PDB entry 3FJX | X-ray diffraction, 1.75 A resolution | chain A

[Chain A]
Name: 3-phosphoshikimate 1-carboxyvinyltransferase
From: Escherichia coli K-12
Notes: EC 2.5.1.19; fragment: EPSP synthase
Reference sequence: P0A6D3 (AROA_ECOLI); residues 1-427 here = UniProt positions 1-427
Sequence (427 residues; each row starts with the number of its first residue):
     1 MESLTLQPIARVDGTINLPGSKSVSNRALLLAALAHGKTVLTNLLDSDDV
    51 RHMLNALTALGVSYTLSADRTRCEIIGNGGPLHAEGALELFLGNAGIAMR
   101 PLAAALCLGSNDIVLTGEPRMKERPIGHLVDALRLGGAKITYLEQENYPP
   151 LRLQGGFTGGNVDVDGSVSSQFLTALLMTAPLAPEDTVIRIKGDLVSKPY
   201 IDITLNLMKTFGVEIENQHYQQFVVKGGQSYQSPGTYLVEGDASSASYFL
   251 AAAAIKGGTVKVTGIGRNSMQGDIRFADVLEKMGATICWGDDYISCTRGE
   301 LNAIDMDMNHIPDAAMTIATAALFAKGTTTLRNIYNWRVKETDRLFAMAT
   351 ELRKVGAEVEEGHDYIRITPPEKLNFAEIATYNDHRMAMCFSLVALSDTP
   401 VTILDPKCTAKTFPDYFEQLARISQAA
Construct notes: engineered mutation I97 (Thr in P0A6D3)
Curated features (UniProtKB/Swiss-Prot):
  - active site: D313 (Proton acceptor)
  - binding site (3-phosphoshikimate): K22, S23, R27, S169, S170, Q171, S197, D313, N336, K340
  - binding site (phosphoenolpyruvate): K22, G96, R124, Q171, R344, R386, K411
  - site (Modified by bromopyruvate): C408, K411
  - mutagenesis: G96 (G96A: Insensitive to glyphosate with unaltered affinity for its first substrate S3P, but displays a 30-fold lower affinity for its second substrate PEP), P101 (P101A: Displays a slight decrease of the affinity binding for both S3P and PEP. Decreases the binding affinity of glyphosate, reducing the potency of this inhibitor ...), D313 (D313A: The enolpyruvyl transfer reaction is halted after formation of the tetrahedral adduct of the substrates)
Ligand contacts: shikimate-3-phosphate (S3P): K22, S23, R27, I97, V168, S169, S170, Q171, S197, Y200, P312, D313, N336, K340
From the paper describing this entry:
  - mutagenesis - T97I (9-fold): decreased binding to PEP
  - mutagenesis - T97I: decreased catalytic activity
  - mutagenesis - T97I/P101S (Km = 0.1 mm): unchanged binding to PEP

[Summary]
Chain A binds shikimate-3-phosphate. From UniProt: active-site residue D313, 10 residues binding
3-phosphoshikimate, 7 phosphoenolpyruvate-binding residues and 3 mutagenesis sites. The paper reports that
T97I reduces binding to PEP; T97I reduces catalytic activity.
Chain A is 3-phosphoshikimate 1-carboxyvinyltransferase (Escherichia coli K-12); the structure, E. coli EPSP
synthase (T97I) liganded with S3P, was determined by X-ray diffraction together with 3FJZ, 3FK0 and 3FK1 from
the same study.
